4XTC - chains M and N of the 5 polymer chains in the assembly; structure by X-ray diffraction, 3.60 A resolution.

# Chain M
Protein: AlgM1
Organism: Sphingomonas sp. A1
Notes: engineered mutation(s): 2-24 deletion mutant
UniProt: Q9KWT8 (Q9KWT8_SPHSX); residues 25-324 here = UniProt positions 25-324
Sequence (301 residues; row label = number of the first residue in the row; note: 23 numbers in that range are skipped by the numbering (no residue carries them; nothing is unmodelled there)):
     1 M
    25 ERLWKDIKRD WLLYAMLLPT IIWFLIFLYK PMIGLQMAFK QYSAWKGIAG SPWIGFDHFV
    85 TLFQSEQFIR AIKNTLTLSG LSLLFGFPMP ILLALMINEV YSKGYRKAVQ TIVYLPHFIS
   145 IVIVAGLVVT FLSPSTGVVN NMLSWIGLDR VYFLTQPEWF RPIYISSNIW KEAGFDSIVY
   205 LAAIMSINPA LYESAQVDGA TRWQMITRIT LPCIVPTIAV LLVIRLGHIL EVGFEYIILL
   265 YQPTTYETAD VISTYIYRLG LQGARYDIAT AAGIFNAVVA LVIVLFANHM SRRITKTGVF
Disordered / not traced: 1, 67-77, 324

# Chain N
Protein: AlgM2
Organism: Sphingomonas sp. A1
UniProt: Q9KWT7 (Q9KWT7_SPHSX); residue numbers follow UniProt; this construct covers 1-293
Sequence (305 residues; numbered 1 to 305; the number before each row is that of its first residue):
     1 MLATPFYSRS DRIFGIVNAV LLGIFALCAL YPIIYIFSMS ISSGAAVTQG RVFLLPVDID
    61 FSAYGRVLHD KLFWTSYANT IFYTVFGVVT SLIFIVPGAY ALSKPRIRGR RVFGFIIAFT
   121 MWFNAGMIPF FLNMRDLGLL DNRFGILIGF ACNAFNIILM RNYFESISAS FEEAARMDGA
   181 NDLQILWKVY IPLAKPALAT ITLLCAISRW NGYFWAMVLL RAEEKIPLQV YLKKTIVDLN
   241 VNEEFAGALL TNSYSMETVV GAIIVMSIIP VIIVYPVVQK YFTKGVMLGG VKELEHHHHH
   301 HHHHH
Disordered / not traced: 1, 289-305
Construct notes: expression tag (294-305)

# How chain M and chain N interact
Residue-residue contacts (167):
  Leu27(M) - Arg108(N)
  Arg33(M) - Arg106(N)
  Arg33(M) - Asp182(N)
  Asp34(M) - Arg106(N)  salt bridge
  Leu36(M) - Asp182(N)
  Leu36(M) - Leu183(N)  hydrophobic
  Leu37(M) - Ala101(N)
  Leu37(M) - Lys104(N)
  Leu37(M) - Ile107(N)  hydrophobic
  Leu37(M) - Asp182(N)  hydrogen bond (backbone-side chain)
  Tyr38(M) - Ile107(N)
  Tyr38(M) - Arg108(N)  hydrogen bond (side chain-backbone)
  Met40(M) - Pro97(N)
  Met40(M) - Gly98(N)
  Met40(M) - Tyr100(N)  hydrophobic
  Met40(M) - Leu183(N)  hydrophobic
  Met40(M) - Leu186(N)  hydrophobic
  Leu41(M) - Gly98(N)
  Leu41(M) - Ala101(N)  hydrophobic
  Leu41(M) - Leu102(N)  hydrophobic
  Leu41(M) - Phe113(N)  hydrophobic
  Pro43(M) - Phe94(N)
  Thr44(M) - Phe94(N)  hydrogen bond (side chain-backbone)
  Thr44(M) - Gly98(N)
  Thr44(M) - Ile157(N)
  Ile45(M) - Phe113(N)  hydrophobic
  Trp47(M) - Phe94(N)
  Trp47(M) - Ile148(N)  hydrogen bond (side chain-backbone)
  Trp47(M) - Gly149(N)
  Trp47(M) - Phe150(N)  hydrophobic
  Trp47(M) - Ala151(N)
  Trp47(M) - Cys152(N)
  Phe48(M) - Ile117(N)
  Phe48(M) - Thr120(N)
  Phe48(M) - Cys152(N)  hydrophobic
  Phe48(M) - Ile157(N)  hydrophobic
  Ile50(M) - Asn133(N)  hydrogen bond (backbone-side chain)
  Phe51(M) - Phe130(N)
  Phe51(M) - Asn133(N)
  Phe51(M) - Met134(N)  hydrophobic
  Phe51(M) - Leu139(N)  hydrophobic
  Phe51(M) - Ile148(N)
  Phe51(M) - Gly149(N)
  Leu52(M) - Thr120(N)
  Leu52(M) - Asn124(N)
  Tyr53(M) - Ile116(N)  hydrogen bond (side chain-backbone)
  Tyr53(M) - Phe119(N)
  Lys54(M) - Asn133(N)
  Pro55(M) - Ala125(N)
  Pro55(M) - Pro129(N)
  Pro55(M) - Phe130(N)  hydrophobic
  Pro55(M) - Asn133(N)
  Met56(M) - Phe123(N)  hydrophobic
  Met56(M) - Ala125(N)
  Leu59(M) - Ala125(N)
  Met113(M) - Phe25(N)  hydrophobic
  Leu117(M) - Leu22(N)  hydrophobic
  Leu117(M) - Phe25(N)  hydrophobic
  Met120(M) - Asn18(N)  hydrogen bond (backbone-side chain)
  Met120(M) - Leu21(N)  hydrophobic
  Met120(M) - Leu22(N)
  Ile121(M) - Leu22(N)  hydrophobic
  Asn122(M) - Leu2(N)
  Glu123(M) - Leu2(N)
  Val124(M) - Asn18(N)
  Val124(M) - Leu22(N)  hydrophobic
  Lys127(M) - Val286(N)
  Lys127(M) - Met287(N)
  Tyr129(M) - Ala19(N)  hydrogen bond (side chain-backbone)
  Tyr129(M) - Gly23(N)
  Arg130(M) - Val286(N)
  Arg130(M) - Met287(N)
  Lys131(M) - Met287(N)
  Val133(M) - Leu22(N)  hydrophobic
  Gln134(M) - Tyr275(N)
  Gln134(M) - Met287(N)
  Thr135(M) - Tyr275(N)  hydrogen bond (backbone-side chain)
  Thr135(M) - Gln279(N)
  Ile136(M) - Ala26(N)
  Ile136(M) - Leu30(N)  hydrophobic
  Tyr138(M) - Tyr275(N)
  Leu139(M) - Tyr275(N)
  His141(M) - Ile207(N)
  Phe142(M) - Ile207(N)  hydrophobic
  Phe142(M) - Asn211(N)
  Phe142(M) - Val271(N)  hydrophobic
  Phe142(M) - Tyr275(N)  hydrophobic
  Ile143(M) - Asn211(N)
  Ile143(M) - Ile268(N)  hydrophobic
  Ser144(M) - Asn211(N)  hydrogen bond (backbone-side chain)
  Ser144(M) - Gln229(N)  hydrogen bond
  Ile145(M) - Tyr213(N)  hydrophobic
  Val146(M) - Tyr213(N)  hydrophobic
  Val146(M) - Gln229(N)
  Ile147(M) - Leu232(N)  hydrophobic
  Ile147(M) - Ile264(N)  hydrophobic
  Ile147(M) - Ser267(N)
  Ile147(M) - Ile268(N)  hydrophobic
  Ala149(M) - Val237(N)  hydrophobic
  Gly150(M) - Ile236(N)
  Gly150(M) - Val237(N)
  Leu151(M) - Ile36(N)  hydrophobic
  Leu151(M) - Ile264(N)  hydrophobic
  Val153(M) - Ile236(N)
  Thr154(M) - Val260(N)
  Phe155(M) - Pro32(N)  hydrophobic
  Phe155(M) - Tyr35(N)  hydrophobic
  Ser159(M) - Thr48(N)
  Thr160(M) - Val47(N)
  Thr160(M) - Glu257(N)
  Val162(M) - Tyr31(N)
  Val162(M) - Tyr35(N)
  Val162(M) - Phe53(N)  hydrophobic
  Asn165(M) - Gly50(N)
  Asn165(M) - Phe53(N)
  Met166(M) - Tyr31(N)
  Met166(M) - Phe53(N)  hydrophobic
  Ile193(M) - Phe25(N)
  Trp194(M) - Cys28(N)
  Trp194(M) - Ala29(N)  hydrogen bond (side chain-backbone)
  Trp194(M) - Pro32(N)
  Trp194(M) - Ile33(N)  hydrophobic
  Leu205(M) - Leu288(N)  hydrophobic
  Met209(M) - Val286(N)
  Met209(M) - Met287(N)  hydrophobic
  Met209(M) - Leu288(N)
  Tyr216(M) - Leu2(N)  hydrophobic
  Gln220(M) - Ala3(N)
  Gln220(M) - Pro5(N)
  Thr225(M) - Ser10(N)
  Thr225(M) - Asp11(N)
  Arg226(M) - Pro5(N)
  Arg226(M) - Asp11(N)  salt bridge
  Arg226(M) - Phe14(N)
  Trp227(M) - Phe14(N)
  Ile230(M) - Phe14(N)  hydrophobic
  Val247(M) - Trp122(N)
  Ile248(M) - Trp122(N)  hydrophobic
  Gly251(M) - Trp122(N)
  His252(M) - Met121(N)
  Phe258(M) - Met127(N)  hydrophobic
  Phe258(M) - Phe214(N)  hydrophobic
  Glu259(M) - Tyr213(N)  hydrogen bond (backbone-side chain)
  Ile262(M) - Tyr213(N)
  Ile262(M) - Phe214(N)  hydrophobic
  Leu263(M) - Tyr213(N)
  Leu263(M) - Lys233(N)
  Leu264(M) - Val237(N)  hydrophobic
  Ser277(M) - Met127(N)
  Ile280(M) - Ile128(N)
  Tyr281(M) - Met127(N)  hydrophobic
  Tyr281(M) - Phe214(N)  hydrophobic
  Tyr281(M) - Met217(N)
  Gly284(M) - Ile128(N)
  Leu285(M) - Met127(N)  hydrophobic
  Leu285(M) - Phe131(N)  hydrophobic
  Leu285(M) - Phe214(N)  hydrophobic
  Leu285(M) - Val218(N)  hydrophobic
  Tyr290(M) - Phe131(N)
  Tyr290(M) - Leu132(N)  hydrophobic
  Tyr290(M) - Arg135(N)  hydrogen bond
  Ala293(M) - Ile128(N)  hydrophobic
  Thr294(M) - Ile128(N)
  Ala301(M) - Phe123(N)  hydrophobic
  Ala301(M) - Asn124(N)
  Leu305(M) - Trp122(N)
  Val308(M) - Trp122(N)  hydrophobic
Other interface residues (no listed pair), chain M (97 interface residues in all): Trp35, Gly58, Tyr125, Val137, Ala197, Phe199, Ile202, Glu217, Ala224, Gly297, Val302
Other interface residues (no listed pair), chain N (97 interface residues in all): Thr4, Phe6, Met39, Gly109, Phe115, Ala154, Arg176, Asn181, Leu203, Leu204, Leu239

# Overview
The chain M/chain N interface involves 97 residues from each chain, with 14 hydrogen bonds and 2 salt bridges.
Polar pairs include Asp34(M)-Arg106(N), Arg226(M)-Asp11(N) and Leu37(M)-Asp182(N).
Here chain M is AlgM1 and chain N is AlgM2, both from Sphingomonas sp. A1. Entry 4XTC (Crystal structure of
bacterial alginate ABC transporter in complex with alginate pentasaccharide-bound periplasmic protein) was
determined by X-ray diffraction together with 5H6U, 5H71 and 4XIG from the same study.
